Entry 4QUY (X-ray diffraction, 2.80 A resolution); this record covers chains H and I of the 28 polymer chains in the assembly.

== Chain H ==
Molecule: Proteasome subunit beta type-2
Organism: Saccharomyces cerevisiae
Notes: EC 3.4.25.1
UniProt: P25043 (PSB2_YEAST); residues 1-232 here correspond to UniProt positions 30-261 (UniProt number = residue number + 29)
Amino-acid sequence (232 residues; row label = number of the first residue in the row):
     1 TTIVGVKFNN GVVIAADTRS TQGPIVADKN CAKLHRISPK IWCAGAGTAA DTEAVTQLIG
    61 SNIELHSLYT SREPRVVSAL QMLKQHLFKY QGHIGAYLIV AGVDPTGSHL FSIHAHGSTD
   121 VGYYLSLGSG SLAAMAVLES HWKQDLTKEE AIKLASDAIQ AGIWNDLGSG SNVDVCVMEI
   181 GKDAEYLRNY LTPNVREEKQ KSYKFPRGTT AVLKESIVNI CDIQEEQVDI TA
Disordered / not traced: 227-232
Curated features (UniProtKB/Swiss-Prot):
  - active site: Thr1 (Nucleophile)

== Chain I ==
Molecule: Proteasome subunit beta type-3
Organism: Saccharomyces cerevisiae
Notes: EC 3.4.25.1
UniProt: P25451 (PSB3_YEAST); residues 0-204 here correspond to UniProt positions 1-205 (UniProt number = residue number + 1)
Amino-acid sequence (205 residues; each row starts with the number of its first residue; numbering starts at 0):
     0 MSDPSSINGG IVVAMTGKDC VAIACDLRLG SQSLGVSNKF EKIFHYGHVF LGITGLATDV
    60 TTLNEMFRYK TNLYKLKEER AIEPETFTQL VSSSLYERRF GPYFVGPVVA GINSKSGKPF
   120 IAGFDLIGCI DEAKDFIVSG TASDQLFGMC ESLYEPNLEP EDLFETISQA LLNAADRDAL
   180 SGWGAVVYII KKDEVVKRYL KMRQD
Disordered / not traced: 0
Curated features (UniProtKB/Swiss-Prot):
  - modified residue: Ser30 (Phosphoserine)
  - cross-link: Lys69 (Glycyl lysine isopeptide (Lys-Gly) (interchain with G-Cter in ubiquitin))
Bound ions: Mg2+ site 1: Asp177, Ser180; Mg2+ site 2: Asp204 (shared with 2 residues of chain Y)

== Interface between chain H and chain I ==
Pairs across the interface - 59 pairs, chain H then chain I:
  Ile25(H) with Asp143(I); Phe146(I), hydrophobic
  Val26(H) with Phe146(I)
  Ala27(H) with Asp130(I); Phe146(I), hydrophobic
  Asp28(H) with Asp130(I)
  Lys29(H) with Glu150(I), salt bridge
  Ala49(H) with Cys128(I), hydrophobic
  Ala50(H) with Tyr95(I); Ile126(I), hydrophobic; Cys128(I)
  Asp51(H) with Tyr95(I), hydrogen bond; Arg98(I), salt bridge
  Ala54(H) with Tyr95(I)
  Tyr90(H) with Phe99(I), hydrophobic
  His93(H) with Arg98(I), hydrogen bond (backbone-side chain); Phe99(I)
  Arg196(H) with Glu150(I), salt bridge
  Lys199(H) with Glu150(I); Ser151(I); Tyr153(I)
  Ser202(H) with Glu154(I), hydrogen bond
  Tyr203(H) with Ser151(I); Leu152(I), hydrophobic
  Lys204(H) with Asp161(I), salt bridge
  Phe205(H) with Leu152(I), hydrophobic; Gln168(I)
  Arg207(H) with Glu160(I), salt bridge; Asp161(I), salt bridge
  Gly208(H) with Glu164(I), hydrogen bond (backbone-side chain)
  Thr209(H) with Glu164(I), hydrogen bond (backbone-side chain)
  Thr210(H) with Glu164(I), hydrogen bond; Ser167(I); Gln168(I), hydrogen bond; Leu199(I)
  Ala211(H) with Leu199(I); Lys200(I), hydrogen bond (backbone-backbone)
  Val212(H) with Phe163(I), hydrophobic; Tyr198(I)
  Leu213(H) with Tyr198(I), hydrogen bond (backbone-backbone); Leu199(I); Lys200(I)
  Lys214(H) with Lys196(I); Arg197(I); Tyr198(I), hydrogen bond (backbone-backbone)
  Glu215(H) with Lys196(I); Arg197(I), salt bridge
  Ser216(H) with Val195(I); Lys196(I), hydrogen bond (backbone-backbone)
  Ile217(H) with Val194(I)
  Val218(H) with His44(I); Tyr187(I), hydrophobic; Val194(I), hydrogen bond (backbone-backbone); Lys196(I)
  Asn219(H) with His44(I)
  Ile220(H) with Gly46(I); Phe49(I), hydrophobic; Val194(I), hydrophobic
  Asp222(H) with Lys74(I), salt bridge
Interface residues without a listed pair, chain H (35 interface residues in all): Thr48, Ile94, Pro206
Interface residues without a listed pair, chain I (39 interface residues in all): His47, Asp124, Ala132, Leu157, Glu158, Thr165, Leu171, Asp192

== In short ==
35 residues of chain H face 39 of chain I across their interface, with 12 hydrogen bonds and 8 salt bridges.
Among the polar pairs are Lys29(H)-Glu150(I), Asp51(H)-Arg98(I) and Arg196(H)-Glu150(I). Curated annotation
(UniProt) lists active-site residue Thr1(H) on chain H.
Chain H is Proteasome subunit beta type-2 and chain I is Proteasome subunit beta type-3, both from
Saccharomyces cerevisiae; the structure, yCP beta5-A49S-mutant, was determined by X-ray diffraction together
with 4QUX, 4QV0, 4QV1, 4QV3, 4QV4, 4QV5 and 42 further entries from the same study.
